7ET3 - chains n and m of the 23 polymer chains in the assembly; structure by electron microscopy, 4.20 A resolution (low resolution: residue-level contacts below are approximate; hydrogen-bond / salt-bridge calls are withheld).

Chain n:
Molecule: Triplex capsid protein 2
From: Human cytomegalovirus
UniProt: Q6RXF2 (Q6RXF2_HCMV); residue numbers follow UniProt; this construct covers 1-306
Amino-acid sequence (306 residues; each row starts with the number of its first residue):
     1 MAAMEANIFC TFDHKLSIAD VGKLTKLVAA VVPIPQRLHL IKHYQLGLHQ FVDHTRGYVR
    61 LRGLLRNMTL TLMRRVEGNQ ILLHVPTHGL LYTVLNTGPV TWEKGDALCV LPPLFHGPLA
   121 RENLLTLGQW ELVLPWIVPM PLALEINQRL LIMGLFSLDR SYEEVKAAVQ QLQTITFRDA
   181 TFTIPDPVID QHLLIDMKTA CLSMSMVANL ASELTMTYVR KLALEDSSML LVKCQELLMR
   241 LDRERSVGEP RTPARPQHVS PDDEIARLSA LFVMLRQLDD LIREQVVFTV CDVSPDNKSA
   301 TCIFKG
Not modelled in the structure: 242-254

Chain m:
Molecule: Triplex capsid protein 1
From: Human cytomegalovirus
UniProt: Q6RXH2 (Q6RXH2_HCMV); residue numbers follow UniProt; this construct covers 1-290
Amino-acid sequence (290 residues; row label = number of the first residue in the row):
     1 MDARAVAKRP RDPADEDNEL VTALKAKREV NTISVRYLYH ADHQALTARF FVPEGLVEFE
    61 AQPGALLIRM ETGCDSPRHL YISLYLLGIR ASNVSASTRC LLESVYTASA ARAALQWLDL
   121 GPHLLHRRLE TLGCVKTVSL GITSLLTCVM RGYLYNTLKT EVFALMIPKD MYLTWEETRG
   181 RLQYVYLIIV YDYDGPETRP GIYVLTSSIA HWQTLVDVAR GKFARERCSF VNRRITRPRQ
   241 IPLCTGVIQK LGWCLADDIH TSFLVHKELK LSVVRLDNFS VELGDFREFV

Interface between chain n and chain m:
Residue-residue contacts (40; chain n residue first):
  Met1(n) - Arg181(m)
  Met1(n) - Leu255(m)
  Met1(n) - Asp257(m)
  Ala2(n) - Arg181(m)
  Ala3(n) - Leu255(m)
  Met4(n) - Leu182(m)
  Gln36(n) - Arg181(m)
  Arg37(n) - Arg181(m)
  Arg66(n) - His211(m)
  Asn67(n) - Thr214(m)
  His88(n) - Arg151(m)
  His88(n) - Glu282(m)
  Ile195(n) - Asp217(m)
  Asp196(n) - Asp217(m)
  Thr199(n) - Arg220(m)
  Thr199(n) - Arg227(m)
  Met206(n) - Phe230(m)
  Asn209(n) - Arg234(m)
  Leu210(n) - Arg234(m)
  Ala266(n) - Ile241(m)
  Arg267(n) - Ile241(m)
  Ser269(n) - Leu243(m)
  Ala270(n) - Ile241(m)
  Ala270(n) - Pro242(m)
  Ala270(n) - Leu243(m)
  Val273(n) - Leu243(m)
  Val273(n) - Cys244(m)
  Val273(n) - Glu288(m)
  Met274(n) - Val290(m)
  Arg276(n) - Glu288(m)
  Gln277(n) - Trp212(m)
  Gln277(n) - Arg220(m)
  Gln277(n) - Glu288(m)
  Gln277(n) - Phe289(m)
  Gln277(n) - Val290(m)
  Asp280(n) - Trp212(m)
  Asp280(n) - Gln213(m)
  Leu281(n) - Arg220(m)
  Glu284(n) - Gln213(m)
  Gln285(n) - His211(m)
Other interface residues (no listed pair), chain n (32 interface residues in all): Glu5, Gly63, Leu202, Asp263, Arg283
Other interface residues (no listed pair), chain m (24 interface residues in all): Arg127, Ile209

Overview:
32 residues of chain n face 24 of chain m across their interface.
Chain n is Triplex capsid protein 2 and chain m is Triplex capsid protein 1, both from Human cytomegalovirus;
the structure, C5 portal vertex in the enveloped virion capsid, was determined by electron microscopy (same
publication as 7ET2, 7ETJ, 7ETM and 7ETO).
